PDB entry 1QVF | X-ray diffraction, 3.10 A resolution | chains 0 and C of the 31 polymer chains in the assembly

Chain 0:
Molecule: 23S ribosomal RNA
From: Haloarcula marismortui
Sequence (2922 nucleotides; each row starts with the number of its first residue):
     2 UUGGCUACUA UGCCAGCUGG UGGAUUGCUC GGCUCAGGCG CUGAUGAAGG ACGUGCCAAG
    62 CUGCGAUAAG CCAUGGGGAG CCGCACGGAG GCGAAGAACC AUGGAUUUCC GAAUGAGAAU
   122 CUCUCUAACA AUUGCUUCGC GCAAUGAGGA ACCCCGAGAA CUGAAACAUC UCAGUAUCGG
   182 GAGGAACAGA AAACGCAAUG UGAUGUCGUU AGUAACCGCG AGUGAACGCG AUACAGCCCA
   242 AACCGAAGCC CUCACGGGCA AUGUGGUGUC AGGGCUACCU CUCAUCAGCC GACCGUCUCG
   302 ACGAAGUCUC UUGGAACAGA GCGUGAUACA GGGUGACAAC CCCGUACUCG AGACCAGUAC
   362 GACGUGCGGU AGUGCCAGAG UAGCGGGGGU UGGAUAUCCC UCGCGAAUAA CGCAGGCAUC
   422 GACUGCGAAG GCUAAACACA ACCUGAGACC GAUAGUGAAC AAGUAGUGUG AACGAACGCU
   482 GCAAAGUACC CUCAGAAGGG AGGCGAAAUA GAGCAUGAAA UCAGUUGGCG AUCGAGCGAC
   542 AGGGCAUACA AGGUCCCUCG ACGAAUGACC GACGCGCGAG CGUCCAGUAA GACUCACGGG
   602 AAGCCGAUGU UCUGUCGUAC GUUUUGAAAA ACGAGCCAGG GAGUGUGUCU GCAUGGCAAG
   662 UCUAACCGGA GUAUCCGGGG AGGCACAGGG AAACCGACAU GGCCGCAGGG CUUUGCCCGA
   722 GGGCCGCCGU CUUCAAGGGC GGGGAGCCAU GUGGACACGA CCCGAAUCCG GACGAUCUAC
   782 GCAUGGACAA GAUGAAGCGU GCCGAAAGGC ACGUGGAAGU CUGUUAGAGU UGGUGUCCUA
   842 CAAUACCCUC UCGUGAUCUA UGUGUAGGGG UGAAAGGCCC AUCGAGUCCG GCAACAGCUG
   902 GUUCCAAUCG AAACAUGUCG AAGCAUGACC UCCGCCGAGG UAGUCUGUGA GGUAGAGCGA
   962 CCGAUUGGUG UGUCCGCCUC CGAGAGGAGU CGGCACACCU GUCAAACUCC AAACUUACAG
  1022 ACGCCGUUUG ACGCGGGGAU UCCGGUGCGC GGGGUAAGCC UGUGUACCAG GAGGGGAACA
  1082 ACCCAGAGAU AGGUUAAGGU CCCCAAGUGU GGAUUAAGUG UAAUCCUCUG AAGGUGGUCU
  1142 CGAGCCCUAG ACAGCCGGGA GGUGAGCUUA GAAGCAGCUA CCCUCUAAGA AAAGCGUAAC
  1202 AGCUUACCGG CCGAGGUUUG AGGCGCCCAA AAUGAUCGGG ACUCAAAUCC ACCACCGAGA
  1262 CCUGUCCGUA CCACUCAUAC UGGUAAUCGA GUAGAUUGGC GCUCUAAUUG GAUGGAAGUA
  1322 GGGGUGAAAA CUCCUAUGGA CCGAUUAGUG ACGAAAAUCC UGGCCAUAGU AGCAGCGAUA
  1382 GUCGGGUGAG AACCCCGACG GCCUAAUGGA UAAGGGUUCC UCAGCACUGC UGAUCAGCUG
  1442 AGGGUUAGCC GGUCCUAAGU CAUACCGCAA CUCGACUAUG ACGAAAUGGG AAACGGGUUA
  1502 AUAUUCCCGU GCCACUAUGC AGUGAAAGUU GACGCCCUGG GGUCGAUCAC GCUGGGCAUU
  1562 CGCCCAGUCG AACCGUCCAA CUCCGUGGAA GCCGUAAUGG CAGGAAGCGG ACGAACGGCG
  1622 GCAUAGGGAA ACGUGAUUCA ACCUGGGGCC CAUGAAAAGA CGAGCAUAGU GUCCGUACCG
  1682 AGAACCGACA CAGGUGUCCA UGGCGGCGAA AGCCAAGGCC UGUCGGGAGC AACCAACGUU
  1742 AGGGAAUUCG GCAAGUUAGU CCCGUACCUU CGGAAGAAGG GAUGCCUGCU CCGGAACGGA
  1802 GCAGGUCGCA GUGACUCGGA AGCUCGGACU GUCUAGUAAC AACAUAGGUG ACCGCAAAUC
  1862 CGCAAGGACU CGUACGGUCA CUGAAUCCUG CCCAGUGCAG GUAUCUGAAC ACCUCGUACA
  1922 AGAGGACGAA GGACCUGUCA ACGGCGGGGG UAACUAUGAC CCUCUUAAGG UAGCGUAGUA
  1982 CCUUGCCGCA UCAGUAGCGG CUUGCAUGAA UGGAUUAACC AGAGCUUCAC UGUCCCAACG
  2042 UUGGGCCCGG UGAACUGUAC AUUCCAGUGC GGAGUCUGGA GACACCCAGG GGGAAGCGAA
  2102 GACCCUAUGG AGCUUUACUG CAGGCUGUCG CUGAGACGUG GUCGCCGAUG UGCAGCAUAG
  2162 GUAGGAGACA CUACACAGGU ACCCGCGCUA GCGGGCCACC GAGUCAACAG UGAAAUACUA
  2222 CCCGUCGGUG ACUGCGACUC UCACUCCGGG AGGAGGACAC CGAUAGCCGG GCAGUUUGAC
  2282 UGGGGCGGUA CGCGCUCGAA AAGAUAUCGA GCGCGCCCUA UGGCUAUCUC AGCCGGGACA
  2342 GAGACCCGGC GAAGAGUGCA AGAGCAAAAG AUAGCUUGAC AGUGUUCUUC CCAACGAGGA
  2402 ACGCUGACGC GAAAGCGUGG UCUAGCGAAC CAAUUAGCCU GCUUGAUGCG GGCAAUUGAU
  2462 GACAGAAAAG CUACCCUAGG GAUAACAGAG UCGUCACUCG CAAGAGCACA UAUCGACCGA
  2522 GUGGCUUGCU ACCUCGAUGU CGGUUCCCUC CAUCCUGCCC GUGCAGAAGC GGGCAAGGGU
  2582 GAGGUUGUUC GCCUAUUAAA GGAGGUCGUG AGCUGGGUUU AGACCGUCGU GAGACAGGUC
  2642 GGCUGCUAUC UACUGGGUGU GUAAUGGUGU CUGACAAGAA CGACCGUAUA GUACGAGAGG
  2702 AACUACGGUU GGUGGCCACU GGUGUACCGG UUGUUCGAGA GAGCACGUGC CGGGUAGCCA
  2762 CGCCACACGG GGUAAGAGCU GAACGCAUCU AAGCUCGAAA CCCACUUGGA AAAGAGACAC
  2822 CGCCGAGGUC CCGCGUACAA GACGCGGUCG AUAGACUCGG GGUGUGCGCG UCGAGGUAAC
  2882 GAGACGUUAA GCCCACGAGC ACUAACAGAC CAAAGCCAUC AU
Disordered / not traced: 2-9, 126-127, 715, 971-998, 1560, 1952-1963, 2137-2236, 2339-2343, 2665-2666, 2915-2923
Ion coordination: Mg2+ site 1 near G28 (its only coordinating residue here); Na+ site 1: C40, G41; Na+ site 2: G56, A59, G61; Na+ site 3 near U108 (its only coordinating residue here); Mg2+ site 2 near U115 (its only coordinating residue here); Na+ site 4: C141, G142; Na+ site 5 near U146 (its only coordinating residue here); Mg2+ site 3: C162, U2276; K+ site 1: C162, U163, U172; Mg2+ site 4: A165, A167, C168; Na+ site 6: A165, A166, A167; Mg2+ site 5: A166, G219; 63 more Na+ sites not listed; 98 more Mg2+ sites not listed; 1 more K+ sites not listed

Chain C:
Molecule: 50S ribosomal protein L4E
From: Haloarcula marismortui
Reference sequence: P12735 (RL4_HALMA); residues 1-246 here = UniProt positions 1-246
Chain sequence (246 residues; row label = number of the first residue in the row):
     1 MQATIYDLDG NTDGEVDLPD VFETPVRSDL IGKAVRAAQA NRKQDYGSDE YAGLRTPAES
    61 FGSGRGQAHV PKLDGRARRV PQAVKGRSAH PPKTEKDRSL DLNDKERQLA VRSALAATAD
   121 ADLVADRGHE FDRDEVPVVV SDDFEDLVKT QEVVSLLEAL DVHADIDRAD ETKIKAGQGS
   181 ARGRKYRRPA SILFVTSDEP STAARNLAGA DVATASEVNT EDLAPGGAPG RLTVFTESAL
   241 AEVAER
Ion coordination: Na+: Asp45, Lys96

Interface between chain 0 and chain C:
Residue-residue contacts - 220 pairs, chain 0 then chain C:
  C29(0) with Gln178(C), phosphate contact
  U30(0) with Ala181(C), phosphate contact
  C34(0) with Gly47(C), hydrogen bond to the sugar; Ser48(C), sugar contact; Asp49(C), phosphate contact
  U35(0) with Asp45(C), hydrogen bond to the sugar; Tyr46(C), sugar contact; Gly47(C), sugar contact; Asp49(C), phosphate contact; Thr94(C), hydrogen bond to the phosphate
  C36(0) with Asp45(C), sugar contact; Thr94(C), phosphate contact
  G326(0) with Gln151(C), phosphate contact; Asn206(C), base contact
  A327(0) with Lys149(C), salt bridge to the phosphate; Thr150(C), sugar contact; Gln151(C), hydrogen bond to the base; Asn206(C), hydrogen bond to the base; Leu207(C), base contact
  U328(0) with Val148(C), phosphate contact; Lys149(C), salt bridge to the phosphate; Thr150(C), hydrogen bond to the phosphate; Thr202(C), sugar contact; Arg205(C), phosphate contact
  A329(0) with Arg205(C), salt bridge to the phosphate; Asn206(C), phosphate contact
  C330(0) with Asp170(C), hydrogen bond to the base; Arg188(C), base contact; Asn206(C), hydrogen bond to the base
  G332(0) with Tyr186(C), phosphate contact
  G333(0) with Lys185(C), phosphate contact; Tyr186(C), phosphate contact
  C338(0) with Ile174(C), sugar contact
  A339(0) with Tyr186(C), hydrogen bond to the phosphate
  A347(0) with Arg205(C), hydrogen bond to the sugar
  A447(0) with Gln44(C), hydrogen bond to the sugar
  G448(0) with Gln44(C), hydrogen bond to the sugar; Arg184(C), hydrogen bond to the sugar
  A449(0) with Lys43(C), base contact; Gln44(C), hydrogen bond to the phosphate; Arg184(C), phosphate contact
  C450(0) with Tyr46(C), sugar contact; Arg182(C), salt bridge to the phosphate; Arg184(C), salt bridge to the phosphate
  C451(0) with Arg182(C), salt bridge to the phosphate
  G452(0) with Gln178(C), hydrogen bond to the sugar; Arg182(C), hydrogen bond to the base
  U454(0) with Val84(C), base contact
  A455(0) with Lys85(C), hydrogen bond to the phosphate
  G456(0) with Ser88(C), phosphate contact
  U457(0) with Ser48(C), phosphate contact; Asp49(C), hydrogen bond to the phosphate; Ala52(C), phosphate contact; Arg55(C), hydrogen bond to the phosphate
  G458(0) with Tyr51(C), phosphate contact; Ala52(C), phosphate contact; Gly53(C), hydrogen bond to the phosphate; Arg55(C), salt bridge to the phosphate; Lys85(C), hydrogen bond to the phosphate
  A459(0) with Lys85(C), salt bridge to the phosphate
  C474(0) with Pro57(C), phosphate contact; Leu73(C), phosphate contact; Asp74(C), hydrogen bond to the sugar
  G475(0) with Thr56(C), hydrogen bond to the phosphate; Pro57(C), phosphate contact; Leu73(C), phosphate contact; Asp74(C), sugar contact
  A476(0) with Arg76(C), sugar contact; Arg78(C), salt bridge to the phosphate
  A477(0) with Lys85(C), salt bridge to the phosphate
  G640(0) with Val84(C), base contact
  G641(0) with Gln82(C), hydrogen bond to the base
  G642(0) with Pro81(C), sugar contact; Gln82(C), sugar contact
  A643(0) with Ala89(C), sugar contact; His90(C), phosphate contact
  G644(0) with His90(C), sugar contact
  U645(0) with His90(C), sugar contact; Lys93(C), hydrogen bond to the base
  G646(0) with Lys93(C), sugar contact; Glu95(C), sugar contact; Lys96(C), salt bridge to the phosphate
  U647(0) with Glu95(C), sugar contact; Lys96(C), phosphate contact; Asp97(C), hydrogen bond to the phosphate
  G656(0) with Arg27(C), phosphate contact; Leu30(C), sugar contact; Asn103(C), base contact; Glu106(C), hydrogen bond to the base
  G657(0) with Arg27(C), salt bridge to the phosphate; Asn103(C), base contact; Lys105(C), sugar contact; Glu106(C), sugar contact
  C658(0) with Lys105(C), hydrogen bond to the sugar
  U662(0) with Lys105(C), salt bridge to the phosphate
  C663(0) with Asn103(C), phosphate contact; Lys105(C), salt bridge to the phosphate
  U664(0) with Leu102(C), phosphate contact; Asn103(C), phosphate contact; Asp104(C), hydrogen bond to the phosphate
  G670(0) with Glu217(C), hydrogen bond to the base
  A671(0) with Glu217(C), hydrogen bond to the sugar
  G672(0) with Pro200(C), base contact; Ala213(C), base contact; Thr214(C), hydrogen bond to the base; Glu217(C), base contact; Val218(C), hydrogen bond to the base; Asn219(C), base contact; Asp222(C), hydrogen bond to the base
  A674(0) with Gln44(C), hydrogen bond to the base
  U675(0) with Ala38(C), hydrogen bond to the sugar; Asn41(C), phosphate contact; Arg42(C), hydrogen bond to the sugar
  C676(0) with Ala37(C), phosphate contact; Ala38(C), phosphate contact; Asn41(C), hydrogen bond to the phosphate; Glu217(C), base contact; Asn219(C), hydrogen bond to the sugar
  C677(0) with Arg107(C), salt bridge to the phosphate; Ser216(C), hydrogen bond to the sugar; Glu217(C), sugar contact; Arg246(C), sugar contact
  G678(0) with Arg107(C), salt bridge to the phosphate; Gln108(C), hydrogen bond to the phosphate; Arg246(C), salt bridge to the phosphate
  C749(0) with Asn103(C), hydrogen bond to the sugar
  A750(0) with Lys33(C), sugar contact; Asp101(C), hydrogen bond to the sugar; Asn103(C), sugar contact
  U751(0) with Leu100(C), phosphate contact; Asp101(C), hydrogen bond to the phosphate
  C762(0) with His90(C), hydrogen bond to the sugar
  C763(0) with Pro81(C), sugar contact; Arg87(C), phosphate contact; His90(C), phosphate contact
  C764(0) with Val80(C), phosphate contact; Pro81(C), sugar contact; Gln82(C), hydrogen bond to the sugar; Arg87(C), salt bridge to the phosphate
  G765(0) with Ser60(C), phosphate contact; His69(C), hydrogen bond to the sugar; Pro71(C), phosphate contact; Val80(C), phosphate contact
  A766(0) with Ser60(C), hydrogen bond to the phosphate; Gly62(C), phosphate contact; His69(C), sugar contact
  A767(0) with Gly62(C), phosphate contact
  C890(0) with Pro57(C), phosphate contact
  G891(0) with Pro57(C), phosphate contact
  A894(0) with Leu54(C), base contact; Arg87(C), hydrogen bond to the base
  C1305(0) with Gly177(C), phosphate contact; Gln178(C), hydrogen bond to the phosphate; Gly179(C), phosphate contact; Arg184(C), hydrogen bond to the phosphate
  U1306(0) with Lys43(C), sugar contact; Lys175(C), salt bridge to the phosphate; Gly179(C), phosphate contact; Arg184(C), salt bridge to the phosphate
  A1307(0) with Gln39(C), hydrogen bond to the sugar; Lys175(C), salt bridge to the phosphate; Gly226(C), sugar contact
  A1308(0) with Arg127(C), hydrogen bond to the phosphate; Arg187(C), salt bridge to the phosphate; Pro225(C), hydrogen bond to the sugar; Gly226(C), sugar contact; Ala228(C), sugar contact
  U1309(0) with Arg127(C), salt bridge to the phosphate; Arg168(C), salt bridge to the phosphate; Arg187(C), salt bridge to the phosphate; Pro189(C), phosphate contact; Ala190(C), hydrogen bond to the phosphate
  U1310(0) with Gly128(C), phosphate contact; Arg168(C), salt bridge to the phosphate; Lys173(C), hydrogen bond to the base; Arg187(C), base contact
  G1311(0) with Lys173(C), base contact
  C1342(0) with Ile174(C), hydrogen bond to the base
  C1343(0) with Ile174(C), hydrogen bond to the base; Lys175(C), phosphate contact; Ala176(C), phosphate contact; Gly177(C), hydrogen bond to the phosphate
  G1344(0) with Lys173(C), hydrogen bond to the base; Ala176(C), phosphate contact
  A1345(0) with Lys173(C), base contact
  A1348(0) with Arg36(C), hydrogen bond to the sugar
  G1349(0) with Arg36(C), salt bridge to the phosphate
  G1351(0) with Tyr46(C), sugar contact; Lys96(C), salt bridge to the phosphate
  A1352(0) with Tyr46(C), hydrogen bond to the phosphate; Ser48(C), base contact; Ser88(C), hydrogen bond to the base; His90(C), sugar contact; Pro91(C), sugar contact; Pro92(C), base contact
  A1358(0) with Gln82(C), base contact
  U1359(0) with Ser63(C), base contact; Gly66(C), base contact; Gln67(C), hydrogen bond to the base; Ala68(C), base contact; His69(C), hydrogen bond to the base
  C1360(0) with Ala68(C), phosphate contact; Val70(C), sugar contact; Gln82(C), hydrogen bond to the sugar
  C1361(0) with Val70(C), sugar contact; Ala77(C), phosphate contact; Gln82(C), sugar contact; Ala83(C), sugar contact; Val84(C), hydrogen bond to the sugar
  U1362(0) with Arg76(C), hydrogen bond to the phosphate; Ala77(C), hydrogen bond to the phosphate; Val84(C), sugar contact
  G1363(0) with Arg76(C), salt bridge to the phosphate
  A2100(0) with Gly64(C), phosphate contact; Gly66(C), phosphate contact
  A2101(0) with Ser63(C), sugar contact; Gly64(C), hydrogen bond to the phosphate; Arg65(C), hydrogen bond to the phosphate; Gly66(C), hydrogen bond to the phosphate
  A2479(0) with Ser63(C), phosphate contact
Other interface residues (no listed pair), chain 0 (95 interface residues in all): C348, G467, G680, G752, G760, A761
Other interface residues (no listed pair), chain C (120 interface residues in all): Asp29, Ala40, Phe61, Lys72, Gly75, Leu109, Val111, Val154, Thr172, Ser180, Gly183, Ala203, Ala208, Val212, Glu221

Summary:
Chain 0 and chain C form an interface of 95 and 120 residues respectively, with 72 hydrogen bonds and 29 salt
bridges. Polar contacts include A327(0)-Gln151(C), A327(0)-Asn206(C) and C330(0)-Asp170(C). The Na+ site 1 is
built by C40(0) and G41(0).
Here chain 0 is 23S ribosomal RNA and chain C is 50S ribosomal protein L4E, both from Haloarcula marismortui.
Entry 1QVF (Structure of a deacylated tRNA minihelix bound to the E site of the large ribosomal subunit ...)
was determined by X-ray diffraction, deposited together with 1QVG.
